PDB entry 5ME8 | X-ray diffraction, 3.20 A resolution | chains A and B

Chain A (and B):
Name: Inhibitor of growth protein 5
From: Homo sapiens
Notes: chain B of this document is another copy of the same molecule, construct and numbering; everything in this record applies to it too
UniProt: Q8WYH8 (ING5_HUMAN); numbering as in UniProt (aligned over 1-105)
Chain sequence (107 residues; row label = number of the first residue in the row; numbers below 1 keep their minus sign (Gly-1 is residue -1)):
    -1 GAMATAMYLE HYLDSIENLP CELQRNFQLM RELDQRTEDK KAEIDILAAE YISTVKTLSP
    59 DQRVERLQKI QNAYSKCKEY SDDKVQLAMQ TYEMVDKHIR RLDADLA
Construct notes: expression tag (-1 to 0)
Disulfides: Cys19 forms a disulfide with the same residue of a neighbouring copy of this chain

Chain A / chain B interface:
Pairs across the interface - 27 pairs, chain A then chain B:
  Tyr49(A) - Thr3(B)
  Tyr49(A) - Leu7(B)  hydrophobic
  Ile50(A) - Ala0(B)  hydrophobic
  Ile50(A) - Thr3(B)
  Val53(A) - Thr3(B)
  Pro58(A) - Tyr90(B)  hydrophobic
  Asp59(A) - Val83(B)
  Asp59(A) - Ala86(B)
  Asp59(A) - Met87(B)
  Arg61(A) - Tyr90(B)  hydrogen bond
  Val62(A) - Ala86(B)
  Val62(A) - Tyr90(B)  hydrophobic
  Glu63(A) - Lys82(B)  salt bridge
  Leu65(A) - Leu7(B)  hydrophobic
  Leu65(A) - Tyr10(B)  hydrophobic
  Leu65(A) - Val93(B)  hydrophobic
  Gln66(A) - Met28(B)
  Gln66(A) - Asp32(B)  hydrogen bond
  Gln66(A) - Lys82(B)  hydrogen bond
  Ile68(A) - Leu11(B)  hydrophobic
  Gln69(A) - Tyr10(B)  hydrogen bond
  Gln69(A) - Ile14(B)
  Gln69(A) - Phe25(B)
  Asn70(A) - Arg29(B)  hydrogen bond
  Tyr72(A) - Leu11(B)
  Tyr72(A) - Asp12(B)  hydrogen bond
  Lys76(A) - Glu15(B)
Also at the interface, not in a pair above, chain A (16 interface residues in all): Ala46
Also at the interface, not in a pair above, chain B (21 interface residues in all): Ala4, Leu17, Thr89

Summary:
The interface between chain A and chain B involves 16 residues on one side and 21 on the other; the contacts
include 6 hydrogen bonds and 1 salt bridge. Polar contacts include Glu63(A)-Lys82(B), Arg61(A)-Tyr90(B) and
Gln66(A)-Asp32(B).
Both chains are Inhibitor of growth protein 5 (Homo sapiens). Entry 5ME8 (N-terminal domain of the human tumor
suppressor ING5) was determined by X-ray diffraction (same publication as 5MTO).
